Entry 7NYF (X-ray diffraction, 1.40 A resolution); this record covers chains A and P.

[Chain A]
Protein: 14-3-3 protein sigma
Organism: Homo sapiens
UniProtKB: P31947 (1433S_HUMAN); numbering as in UniProt (aligned over 1-231)
Chain sequence (236 residues; each row starts with the number of its first residue; numbers below 1 keep their minus sign (Gly-4 is residue -4)):
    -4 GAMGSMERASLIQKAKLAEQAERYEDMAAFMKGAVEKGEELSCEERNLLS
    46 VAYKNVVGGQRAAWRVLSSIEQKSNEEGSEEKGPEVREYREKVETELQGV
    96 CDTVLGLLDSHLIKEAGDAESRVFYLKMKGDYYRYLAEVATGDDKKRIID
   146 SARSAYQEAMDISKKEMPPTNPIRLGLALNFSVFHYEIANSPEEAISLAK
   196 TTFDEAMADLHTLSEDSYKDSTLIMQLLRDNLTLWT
Unresolved in the structure: -4, 72-77
Covalent attachments: compound UVB linked to Lys122
Modified positions: Cys38 (S-hydroxycysteine; CSO)
Construct notes: expression tag (-4 to 0)
Ion coordination: Mg2+ near Glu2 (its only coordinating residue here)
Ligand contacts: UVB (4-[(3S)-3-oxidanylpiperidin-1-yl]sulfonylbenzaldehyde): Cys38, Asn42, Pro167, Ile168, Gly171, Ile219
Reported in the primary citation:
  - binding site for UVB: Lys122

[Chain P]
Protein: Transcription factor p65
UniProtKB: Q04206 (TF65_HUMAN); numbering as in UniProt (aligned over 39-51)
Chain sequence (13 residues; each row starts with the number of its first residue):
    39 EGRSAGSIPGRRS
Unresolved in the structure: 39-42
Modified positions: Ser45 (phosphoserine; SEP)
Construct notes: variant Arg49 (Glu in Q04206)

[Interface between chain A and chain P]
Contacting residue pairs - 28 pairs, chain A then chain P:
  Glu14(A) - Arg50(P)
  Glu14(A) - Ser51(P)  hydrogen bond
  Val46(A) - Gly48(P)
  Val46(A) - Arg49(P)
  Val46(A) - Arg50(P)
  Val46(A) - Ser51(P)
  Lys49(A) - Gly48(P)
  Asn50(A) - Arg49(P)  hydrogen bond (side chain-backbone)
  Gly53(A) - Arg49(P)
  Gly54(A) - Arg49(P)
  Arg56(A) - Ser45(P)
  Lys122(A) - Ile46(P)
  Arg129(A) - Ser45(P)
  Tyr130(A) - Ser45(P)
  Gly171(A) - Ile46(P)
  Leu174(A) - Gly44(P)
  Leu174(A) - Ser45(P)
  Leu174(A) - Ile46(P)
  Asn175(A) - Ser45(P)
  Asn175(A) - Ile46(P)  hydrogen bond (side chain-backbone)
  Val178(A) - Gly44(P)
  Val178(A) - Ser45(P)
  Glu182(A) - Ala43(P)
  Leu222(A) - Pro47(P)
  Asn226(A) - Ala43(P)
  Asn226(A) - Gly44(P)  hydrogen bond (side chain-backbone)
  Leu229(A) - Ala43(P)
  Trp230(A) - Ala43(P)
Also at the interface, not in a pair above, chain A (23 interface residues in all): Tyr19, Leu43, Ser45, Ile219

[Summary]
23 residues of chain A and 9 residues of chain P are in contact, with 4 hydrogen bonds. Polar pairs include
Glu14(A)-Ser51(P), Asn50(A)-Arg49(P) and Asn175(A)-Ile46(P). Covalently linked compound UVB: at Lys122(A).
From the paper: a binding site for UVB at Lys122(A).
Here chain A is 14-3-3 protein sigma (Homo sapiens) and chain P is Transcription factor p65. Entry 7NYF
(14-3-3 sigma with RelA/p65 binding site pS45 and covalently bound TCF521-131) was determined by X-ray
diffraction (same publication as 7BI3, 7BIQ, 7BIW, 7BIY, 7BJB, 7BJF and 54 further entries).
